1JGX - chains L and M of the 3 polymer chains in the assembly; structure by X-ray diffraction, 3.01 A resolution.

Chain L:
Protein: Photosynthetic Reaction Center L subunit
Organism: Rhodobacter sphaeroides
UniProt: P02954 (RCEL_RHOSH); residues 1-281 here = UniProt positions 1-281
Amino-acid sequence (281 residues; each row starts with the number of its first residue):
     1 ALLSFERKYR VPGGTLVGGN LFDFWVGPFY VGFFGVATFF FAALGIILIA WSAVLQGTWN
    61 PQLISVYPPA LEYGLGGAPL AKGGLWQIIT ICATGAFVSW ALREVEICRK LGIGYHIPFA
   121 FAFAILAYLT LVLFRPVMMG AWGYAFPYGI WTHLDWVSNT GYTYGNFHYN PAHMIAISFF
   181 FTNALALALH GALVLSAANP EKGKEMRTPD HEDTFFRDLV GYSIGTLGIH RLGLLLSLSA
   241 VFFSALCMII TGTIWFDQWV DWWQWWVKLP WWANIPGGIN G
Bound ions: Fe ion: H190, H230 (shared with H219(M), E234(M), H266(M) of chain M)
Small-molecule neighbours:
  - bacteriochlorophyll a (BCL), molecule 1: I46, I49, F97, Y128, L131, F146, I150, W151, H153, L154, W156, V157
  - bacteriochlorophyll a (BCL), molecule 2: F97, F121, A124, I125, A127, Y128, L131, W156, V157, S158, T160, G161, Y162, N166, F167, H168, H173, A176, I177, F180, F181, V241, S244, A245, C247, M248
  - bacteriochlorophyll a (BCL), molecule 3: V157, Y162, H168, F181
  - bacteriochlorophyll a (BCL), molecule 4: H168, H173, M174, I177, S178, F181, T182
  - bacteriopheophytin a (BPH), molecule 1: F41, A42, G45, I49, I89, C92, A93, A96, F97, W100, E104, I117, A120, F121, F123, A124, Y128, F146, P147, Y148, G149, I150, H153, L238, V241
  - bacteriopheophytin a (BPH), molecule 2: F181, A184, L185, A188, L189, F216, L219, V220
  - ubiquinone-10 (U10): V26, F29, Y30, V31, G35, V36, T38, F39, W100, R103

Chain M:
Protein: Photosynthetic Reaction Center M subunit
Organism: Rhodobacter sphaeroides
UniProt: P02953 (RCEM_RHOSH); numbering as in UniProt (aligned over 1-307)
Amino-acid sequence (307 residues; numbered 1 to 307; the number before each row is that of its first residue):
     1 AEYQNIFSQV QVRGPADLGM DEDVNLANRS GVGPFSTLLG WFGNAQLGPI YLGSLGVLSL
    61 FSGLMWFFTI GIWFWYQAGW NPAVFLRDLF FFSLEPPAPE YGLSFAAPLK EGGLWLIASF
   121 FMFVAVWSWW GRTYLRAQAL GMGKHTAWAF LSAIWLWMVL GFIRPILMGS WSEAVPYGIF
   181 SHLDWTNNFS LVHGNLFYNP FHGLSIAFLY GSALLFAMHG ATILAVSRFG GERELEQIAD
   241 RGTAAERAAL FWRWTMGFNA TMEGIHRWAI WMAVLVTLTG GIGILLSGTV VDNWYVWGQN
   301 HGMAPLN
Not modelled in the structure: 303-307
Sequence notes: engineered mutation D21 (Thr in P02953)
Bound ions: Fe ion: H219, E234, H266 (shared with H190(L), H230(L) of chain L)
Small-molecule neighbours:
  - bacteriochlorophyll a (BCL), molecule 1: W66, M122, F150, A153, I154, L156, W157, L160, W185, T186, N187, F189, S190, L196, F197, H202, S205, I206, L209, Y210, V276, T277, G280, G281, G283, I284
  - bacteriochlorophyll a (BCL), molecule 2: F90, W157, L160, V175, I179, H182, L183, W185, T186
  - bacteriochlorophyll a (BCL), molecule 3: F197, G203, I206, A207, Y210, G211, L214
  - bacteriopheophytin a (BPH), molecule 1: L60, G63, L64, W66, F67, A125, V126, W129, T133, T146, A149, F150, A153, A273, V274, T277
  - bacteriopheophytin a (BPH), molecule 2: Y210, A213, L214, A217, M218, W252, T255, M256
  - spheroidene (SPO): W66, F67, F68, I70, G71, F74, W75, F85, L89, F105, W115, L116, S119, F120, M122, F123, W157, M158, L160, G161, F162, W171, V175, P176, Y177, G178, I179, H182
  - ubiquinone-10 (U10): L214, L215, M218, H219, T222, I223, A245, A248, A249, W252, M256, F258, N259, A260, T261, M262, I265, W268, M272

How chain L and chain M interact:
Pairs across the interface (201; chain L residue first):
  L3(L) - L250(M)  hydrophobic
  L3(L) - N259(M)
  F5(L) - R241(M)
  F5(L) - E246(M)
  E6(L) - L250(M)
  E6(L) - W254(M)  hydrogen bond
  K8(L) - E246(M)  salt bridge
  Y9(L) - T243(M)
  Y9(L) - E246(M)  hydrogen bond
  Y9(L) - R247(M)
  Y9(L) - L250(M)  hydrophobic
  Y9(L) - W254(M)
  R10(L) - W254(M)
  W25(L) - W254(M)
  P28(L) - R253(M)
  P28(L) - W254(M)
  P28(L) - G257(M)
  F29(L) - W254(M)
  F29(L) - M256(M)
  F29(L) - G257(M)
  Y30(L) - W254(M)  hydrogen bond (backbone-backbone)
  W100(L) - T255(M)
  R103(L) - W254(M)  hydrogen bond (side chain-backbone)
  R103(L) - T255(M)  hydrogen bond (side chain-backbone)
  E104(L) - F251(M)
  E104(L) - T255(M)
  I107(L) - F251(M)  hydrophobic
  I107(L) - W254(M)  hydrophobic
  I107(L) - T255(M)
  C108(L) - F251(M)  hydrophobic
  K110(L) - W254(M)
  L111(L) - R247(M)  hydrogen bond (backbone-side chain)
  L111(L) - F251(M)  hydrophobic
  L111(L) - W254(M)  hydrophobic
  G112(L) - R228(M)  hydrogen bond (backbone-side chain)
  G112(L) - F229(M)
  I113(L) - A225(M)
  I113(L) - V226(M)  hydrophobic
  I113(L) - R228(M)
  I113(L) - R247(M)
  I113(L) - F251(M)  hydrophobic
  G114(L) - A225(M)  hydrogen bond (backbone-backbone)
  G114(L) - R228(M)
  H116(L) - Q4(M)  hydrogen bond (side chain-backbone)
  H116(L) - A221(M)
  H116(L) - L224(M)
  H116(L) - A225(M)
  I117(L) - A221(M)
  I117(L) - T222(M)
  I117(L) - F251(M)  hydrophobic
  I117(L) - W252(M)  hydrophobic
  W151(L) - F197(M)
  L154(L) - F197(M)
  S158(L) - N195(M)
  S158(L) - F197(M)
  Y162(L) - N187(M)  hydrogen bond
  Y162(L) - L191(M)
  N166(L) - D184(M)
  N166(L) - N187(M)
  H168(L) - L183(M)  hydrogen bond (side chain-backbone)
  H168(L) - T186(M)
  Y169(L) - F180(M)  hydrophobic
  Y169(L) - D184(M)  hydrogen bond
  M174(L) - F180(M)  hydrophobic
  M174(L) - L183(M)  hydrophobic
  F180(L) - A213(M)  hydrophobic
  N183(L) - S212(M)  hydrogen bond (side chain-backbone)
  N183(L) - A213(M)
  N183(L) - F216(M)
  A184(L) - A273(M)
  A186(L) - F216(M)
  L187(L) - F216(M)
  L187(L) - A269(M)
  L187(L) - A273(M)  hydrophobic
  A188(L) - A273(M)
  L189(L) - T146(M)
  H190(L) - H219(M)
  H190(L) - E234(M)  salt bridge
  H190(L) - H266(M)  hydrogen bond
  G191(L) - H266(M)
  A192(L) - H145(M)
  A192(L) - T146(M)
  A192(L) - I270(M)  hydrophobic
  V194(L) - E234(M)
  V194(L) - L235(M)
  V194(L) - H266(M)
  L195(L) - H145(M)
  L195(L) - H266(M)
  L195(L) - R267(M)
  L195(L) - I270(M)  hydrophobic
  S196(L) - M142(M)
  S196(L) - G143(M)  hydrogen bond (backbone-backbone)
  S196(L) - H145(M)
  A197(L) - L235(M)  hydrophobic
  A198(L) - L235(M)  hydrophobic
  A198(L) - I238(M)  hydrophobic
  N199(L) - G143(M)
  N199(L) - E263(M)  hydrogen bond
  N199(L) - R267(M)
  P200(L) - G141(M)
  P200(L) - G143(M)
  E201(L) - Q138(M)
  E201(L) - G141(M)  hydrogen bond (backbone-backbone)
  E201(L) - M142(M)
  E201(L) - K144(M)  salt bridge
  M206(L) - L235(M)
  M206(L) - A239(M)  hydrophobic
  R207(L) - E22(M)  salt bridge
  R207(L) - L140(M)  hydrogen bond (side chain-backbone)
  R207(L) - G141(M)
  R207(L) - M142(M)
  T208(L) - L235(M)
  P209(L) - L235(M)
  H211(L) - M20(M)
  H211(L) - E22(M)  salt bridge
  H211(L) - L140(M)
  H211(L) - M142(M)
  E212(L) - M142(M)
  E212(L) - L235(M)
  D213(L) - N44(M)
  T214(L) - G19(M)
  T214(L) - M20(M)  hydrogen bond (side chain-backbone)
  T214(L) - R29(M)
  T214(L) - L140(M)
  F215(L) - T133(M)
  F215(L) - R136(M)
  F215(L) - A137(M)
  F215(L) - L140(M)  hydrophobic
  F215(L) - M142(M)  hydrophobic
  R217(L) - D17(M)
  R217(L) - N44(M)
  R217(L) - Q46(M)
  R217(L) - G48(M)
  R217(L) - P49(M)
  R217(L) - I50(M)
  D218(L) - R29(M)  salt bridge
  D218(L) - I50(M)
  D218(L) - Y51(M)  hydrogen bond (backbone-backbone)
  D218(L) - R132(M)  hydrogen bond (backbone-side chain)
  L219(L) - W129(M)
  L219(L) - R132(M)  hydrogen bond (backbone-side chain)
  L219(L) - T133(M)
  V220(L) - I50(M)
  G221(L) - L47(M)
  G221(L) - G48(M)  hydrogen bond (backbone-backbone)
  G221(L) - I50(M)
  Y222(L) - L39(M)  hydrophobic
  Y222(L) - N44(M)  hydrogen bond (side chain-backbone)
  Y222(L) - Q46(M)
  Y222(L) - L47(M)  hydrophobic
  S223(L) - N44(M)  hydrogen bond (backbone-side chain)
  I224(L) - G43(M)
  I224(L) - N44(M)  hydrogen bond (backbone-backbone)
  G225(L) - N44(M)
  T226(L) - E232(M)
  L227(L) - N5(M)
  L227(L) - L224(M)  hydrophobic
  G228(L) - F42(M)
  I229(L) - F216(M)
  H230(L) - H219(M)  hydrogen bond
  H230(L) - G220(M)
  H230(L) - I223(M)
  H230(L) - E234(M)  salt bridge
  R231(L) - Y3(M)
  R231(L) - N5(M)  hydrogen bond (side chain-backbone)
  R231(L) - I6(M)  hydrogen bond (side chain-backbone)
  R231(L) - F7(M)
  R231(L) - S8(M)  hydrogen bond
  R231(L) - W41(M)  hydrogen bond (side chain-backbone)
  R231(L) - F42(M)  hydrogen bond (side chain-backbone)
  L232(L) - F42(M)
  G233(L) - F216(M)
  L234(L) - A217(M)
  L234(L) - L224(M)  hydrophobic
  L235(L) - F42(M)  hydrophobic
  S237(L) - A213(M)  hydrogen bond (side chain-backbone)
  S237(L) - F216(M)
  S237(L) - A217(M)
  W263(L) - F180(M)  hydrophobic
  W266(L) - L86(M)
  W266(L) - R87(M)  hydrogen bond (side chain-backbone)
  V267(L) - R87(M)
  V267(L) - D88(M)
  W272(L) - A83(M)
  W272(L) - L86(M)  hydrophobic
  W272(L) - R87(M)  hydrogen bond (backbone-side chain)
  I275(L) - N81(M)
  I275(L) - A83(M)  hydrophobic
  I275(L) - V84(M)  hydrophobic
  I275(L) - R87(M)  hydrogen bond (backbone-side chain)
  P276(L) - V84(M)
  G277(L) - R87(M)  hydrogen bond (backbone-side chain)
  G278(L) - Q77(M)
  G278(L) - V84(M)
  G278(L) - D88(M)
  I279(L) - D88(M)  hydrogen bond (backbone-side chain)
  I279(L) - F91(M)  hydrophobic
  I279(L) - F92(M)  hydrophobic
  N280(L) - R87(M)  hydrogen bond (backbone-side chain)
  N280(L) - D88(M)  hydrogen bond
  N280(L) - F91(M)
Other interface residues (no listed pair), chain L (94 interface residues in all): Y115, D155, V157, F181, K204, D210, A273
Other interface residues (no listed pair), chain M (102 interface residues in all): E2, V24, A45, F90, A149, Y198, L209, Y210, L215, M218, A249, M272

Overview:
The interface between chain L and chain M involves 94 residues on one side and 102 on the other; the contacts
include 40 hydrogen bonds and 7 salt bridges. Among the polar pairs are K8(L)-E246(M), H190(L)-E234(M) and
E201(L)-K144(M).
Chain L is Photosynthetic Reaction Center L subunit and chain M is Photosynthetic Reaction Center M subunit,
both from Rhodobacter sphaeroides; the structure, Photosynthetic Reaction Center Mutant With Thr M 21 Replaced
With Asp, was determined by X-ray diffraction (same publication as 1JGW, 1JGY, 1JGZ and 1JH0).
